PDB entry 6J5D | X-ray diffraction, 1.80 A resolution | chains H and L of the 3 polymer chains in the assembly

== Chain H ==
Molecule: antibody heavy chain
Organism: Mus musculus
Notes: antibody fragment or engineered binder
Sequence (120 residues; numbered 1 to 120; the number before each row is that of its first residue):
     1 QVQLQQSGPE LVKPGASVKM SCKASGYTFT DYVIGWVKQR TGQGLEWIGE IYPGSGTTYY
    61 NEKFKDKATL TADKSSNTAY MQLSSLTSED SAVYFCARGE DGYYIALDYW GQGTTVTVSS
Disulfides: Cys22-Cys96

== Chain L ==
Molecule: antibody light chain
Organism: Mus musculus
Notes: antibody fragment or engineered binder
Sequence (109 residues; numbered 1 to 109; the number before each row is that of its first residue):
     1 DIELTQSPAS LSASVGETVT ITCRASGNIH NYLAWYQQKQ GKSPQLLVYK AQTLADGVPS
    61 RFSGSGSGTQ YSLKINSLQP EDFGSYYCQH FWSTPPWTFG GGTKLEIKR
Disordered / not traced: 109
Disulfides: Cys23-Cys88

== How chain H and chain L interact ==
Residue-residue contacts (36):
  Gln39(H) - Gln38(L)  hydrogen bond
  Gln39(H) - Tyr87(L)  hydrogen bond
  Gln43(H) - Tyr87(L)  hydrogen bond (backbone-side chain)
  Gly44(H) - Tyr87(L)
  Leu45(H) - Pro44(L)  hydrophobic
  Leu45(H) - Tyr87(L)  hydrophobic
  Leu45(H) - Phe99(L)
  Glu46(H) - Phe99(L)
  Trp47(H) - Pro95(L)  hydrophobic
  Trp47(H) - Pro96(L)  hydrophobic
  Trp47(H) - Trp97(L)
  Trp47(H) - Phe99(L)
  Glu50(H) - Trp97(L)  hydrogen bond
  Phe95(H) - Gln38(L)
  Phe95(H) - Ser43(L)
  Phe95(H) - Pro44(L)
  Tyr103(H) - Tyr32(L)  hydrogen bond
  Tyr103(H) - Lys50(L)  hydrogen bond
  Tyr104(H) - Phe91(L)  hydrophobic
  Tyr104(H) - Trp97(L)
  Ile105(H) - Tyr32(L)  hydrophobic
  Ile105(H) - Tyr49(L)  hydrophobic
  Ile105(H) - Phe91(L)
  Ala106(H) - Tyr36(L)
  Ala106(H) - Leu46(L)  hydrophobic
  Ala106(H) - Tyr49(L)  hydrophobic
  Ala106(H) - Phe91(L)  hydrophobic
  Leu107(H) - Tyr36(L)  hydrogen bond (backbone-side chain)
  Leu107(H) - Leu46(L)
  Leu107(H) - Gln89(L)
  Leu107(H) - Phe91(L)
  Asp108(H) - Leu46(L)
  Trp110(H) - Tyr36(L)
  Trp110(H) - Pro44(L)
  Gly111(H) - Ser43(L)  hydrogen bond (backbone-side chain)
  Gln112(H) - Ser43(L)
Also at the interface, not in a pair above, chain H (21 interface residues in all): Val37, Tyr59, Asn61, Gly113
Also at the interface, not in a pair above, chain L (17 interface residues in all): Ala34, Lys42

== Summary ==
21 residues of chain H face 17 of chain L across their interface, with 8 hydrogen bonds. Polar pairs include
Gln39(H)-Gln38(L), Gln39(H)-Tyr87(L) and Gln43(H)-Tyr87(L).
Chain H is antibody heavy chain and chain L is antibody light chain, both from Mus musculus; the structure,
Complex structure of MAb 4.2-scFv with louping ill virus envelope protein Domain III, was determined by X-ray
diffraction, deposited together with 6J5C, 6J5F and 6J5G.
